8H1C - chains A and D of the 4 polymer chains in the assembly; structure by electron microscopy, 4.50 A resolution (low resolution: residue-level contacts below are approximate; hydrogen-bond / salt-bridge calls are withheld).

== Chain A ==
Name: Glycine--tRNA ligase
From: Oryza sativa Japonica Group
Notes: EC 6.1.1.14
UniProt: Q0DFB6 (Q0DFB6_ORYSJ); numbering as in UniProt (aligned over 43-1068)
Sequence (1045 residues; row label = number of the first residue in the row):
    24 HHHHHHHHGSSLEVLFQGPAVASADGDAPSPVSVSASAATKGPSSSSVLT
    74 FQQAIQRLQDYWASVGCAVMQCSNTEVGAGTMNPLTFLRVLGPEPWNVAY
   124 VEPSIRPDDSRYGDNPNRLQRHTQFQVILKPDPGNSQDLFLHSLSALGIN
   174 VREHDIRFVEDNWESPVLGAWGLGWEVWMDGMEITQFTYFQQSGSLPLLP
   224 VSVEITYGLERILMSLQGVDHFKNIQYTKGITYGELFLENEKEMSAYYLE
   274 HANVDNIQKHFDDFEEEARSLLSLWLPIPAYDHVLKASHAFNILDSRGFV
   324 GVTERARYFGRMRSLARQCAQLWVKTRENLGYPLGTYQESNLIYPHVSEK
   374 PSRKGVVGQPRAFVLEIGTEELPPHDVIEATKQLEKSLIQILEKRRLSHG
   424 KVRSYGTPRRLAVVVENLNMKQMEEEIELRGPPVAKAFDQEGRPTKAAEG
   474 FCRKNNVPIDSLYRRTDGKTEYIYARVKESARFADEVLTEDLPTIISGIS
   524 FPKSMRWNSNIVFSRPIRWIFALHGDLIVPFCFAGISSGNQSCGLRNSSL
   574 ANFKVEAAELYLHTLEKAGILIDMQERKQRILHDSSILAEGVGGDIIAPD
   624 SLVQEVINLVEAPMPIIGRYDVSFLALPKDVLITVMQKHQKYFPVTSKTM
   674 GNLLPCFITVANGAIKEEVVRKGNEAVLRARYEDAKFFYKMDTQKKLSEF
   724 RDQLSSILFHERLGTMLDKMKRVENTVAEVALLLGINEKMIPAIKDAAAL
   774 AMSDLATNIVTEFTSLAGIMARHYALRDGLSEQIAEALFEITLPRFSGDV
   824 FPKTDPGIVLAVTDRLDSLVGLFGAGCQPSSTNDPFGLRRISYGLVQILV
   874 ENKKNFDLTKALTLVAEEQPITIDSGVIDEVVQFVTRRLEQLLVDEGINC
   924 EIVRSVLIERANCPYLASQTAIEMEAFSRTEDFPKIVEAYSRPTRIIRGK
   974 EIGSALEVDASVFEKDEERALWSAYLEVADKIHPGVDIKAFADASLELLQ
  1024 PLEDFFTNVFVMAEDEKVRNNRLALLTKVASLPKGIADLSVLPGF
Not modelled in the structure: 24-69, 363-378
Construct notes: expression tag (24-42); conflict Pro481 (Leu in Q0DFB6), Thr967 (Ala in Q0DFB6), Lys1040 (Arg in Q0DFB6)

== Chain D ==
Molecule: tRNA(gly)
From: Oryza sativa
Sequence (74 nucleotides; numbered 1 to 74; the number before each row is that of its first residue):
     1 XCGAGCGUAGUUCAAUGGUAAAACAUCUCCUUGCCAAGGAGAAGAUACGG
    51 GUUCGAUUCCCGCCGCUCGCCCCA
Not modelled in the structure: 72-74
Modified / non-standard residues: GTP (guanosine-5'-triphosphate) at position 1

== Chain A / chain D interface ==
Contacting residue pairs (44; chain A residue first):
  Arg453(A) with G18(D); U19(D)
  Gly454(A) with G18(D)
  Pro455(A) with G18(D)
  Pro456(A) with G18(D); U19(D)
  Lys469(A) with C54(D)
  Ala470(A) with G18(D); C54(D)
  Gly473(A) with C54(D)
  Phe474(A) with G18(D)
  Arg476(A) with C54(D)
  Lys477(A) with C54(D)
  Lys492(A) with U19(D)
  Tyr495(A) with U19(D)
  Ser523(A) with A4(D)
  Pro525(A) with C2(D)
  Asn856(A) with GTP_1(D)
  Asp857(A) with C71(D)
  Arg862(A) with C68(D); G69(D)
  Arg863(A) with C70(D)
  Arg910(A) with U67(D)
  Arg911(A) with U67(D); C68(D)
  Glu924(A) with U11(D)
  Glu961(A) with A36(D)
  Ser964(A) with C35(D)
  Arg965(A) with C35(D); A36(D)
  Arg968(A) with C35(D); A36(D)
  Ile969(A) with C35(D)
  Phe1029(A) with C34(D); C35(D)
  Thr1030(A) with G33(D)
  Val1032(A) with C34(D)
  Phe1033(A) with G33(D); C34(D)
  Val1034(A) with C34(D)
  Met1035(A) with C34(D)
  Gly1067(A) with C24(D)
  Phe1068(A) with A25(D); A37(D)
Also at the interface, not in a pair above, chain A (42 interface residues in all): Glu494, Phe524, Thr855, Tyr866, Gln914, Arg927, Asn1031, Pro1066
Also at the interface, not in a pair above, chain D (22 interface residues in all): G3, G17, U26

== In short ==
The interface between chain A and chain D involves 42 residues on one side and 22 on the other.
Chain A is Glycine--tRNA ligase (Oryza sativa Japonica Group) and chain D is tRNA(gly) (Oryza sativa); the
structure, Cryo-EM structure of Oryza sativa plastid glycyl-tRNA synthetase in complex with two tRNAs (one in
tRNA ..., was determined by electron microscopy, deposited together with 7XJY, 7XK0 and 7XK1.
